1L01 - chain A; structure by X-ray diffraction, 1.70 A resolution.

[Chain A]
Protein: T4 lysozyme
Organism: Enterobacteria phage T4
Notes: EC 3.2.1.17
UniProtKB: P00720 (LYS_BPT4); residues 1-164 here = UniProt positions 1-164
Sequence (164 residues; each row starts with the number of its first residue):
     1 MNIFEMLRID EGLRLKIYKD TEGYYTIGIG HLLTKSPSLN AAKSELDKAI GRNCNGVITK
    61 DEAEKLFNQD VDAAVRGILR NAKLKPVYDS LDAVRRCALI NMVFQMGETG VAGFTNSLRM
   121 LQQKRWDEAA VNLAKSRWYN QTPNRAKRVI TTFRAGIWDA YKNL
Differences from the reference sequence: conflict Ala-155 (Thr in P00720); engineered mutation Ile-157 (Thr in P00720)
UniProt features mapped onto this chain:
  - active site (Proton donor/acceptor): Glu-11, Asp-20
  - binding site (substrate): Leu-32, Phe-104, Ser-117, Asn-132
  - mutagenesis: Glu-11 (E11A/F/H/M/N: Complete loss of enzymatic activity; E11N: Loss of 84% of enzymatic activity; E11Q: Complete loss of activity), Asp-20 (D20A/N/S/T: Complete loss of enzymatic activity; D20C: Nearly no effet on specific enzymatic activity; D20E/Q: Loss of 99% of enzymatic activity), Thr-26 (T26E: Complete loss of activity at neutral pH; covalently bound substrate; T26H: Facilitates transglycosylation more effectively than hydrolysis; covalently bound substrate), Gly-30 (G30A: Almost complete loss of enzymatic activity; G30F: Almost complete loss of enzymatic activity. The enzyme is destabilized by 1.5 kcal/mol), Ser-117 (S117F: 10-fold decrease in enzymatic activity; S117I: 500-fold decrease in enzymatic activity; S117V: 50-fold decrease in enzymatic activity), Asn-132 (N132I: 5-fold decrease in enzymatic activity; N132M/F: 2-fold decrease in enzymatic activity)

[Overview]
From UniProt: active-site residues Glu-11 and Asp-20, 4 substrate-binding residues and 6 mutagenesis sites.
Chain A is T4 lysozyme (Enterobacteria phage T4); the structure, Structural studies of mutants of the lysozyme
of bacteriophage T4. the temperature-sensitive mutant protein THR157 (right ..., was determined by X-ray
diffraction (same publication as 1L10).
